8CF1 - chains A and M of the 10 polymer chains in the assembly; structure by electron microscopy, 1.82 A resolution.

[Chain A]
Molecule: 16S rRNA
From: Escherichia coli BW25113
Sequence (1540 nucleotides; row label = number of the first residue in the row):
     1 AAAUUGAAGAGUUUGAUCAUGGCUCAGAUUGAACGCUGGCGGCAGGCCUA
    51 ACACAUGCAAGUCGAACGGUAACAGGAAGAAGCUUGCUUCUUUGCUGACG
   101 AGUGGCGGACGGGUGAGUAAUGUCUGGGAAACUGCCUGAUGGAGGGGGAU
   151 AACUACUGGAAACGGUAGCUAAUACCGCAUAACGUCGCAAGACCAAAGAG
   201 GGGGACCUUCGGGCCUCUUGCCAUCGGAUGUGCCCAGAUGGGAUUAGCUA
   251 GUAGGUGGGGUAACGGCUCACCUAGGCGACGAUCCCUAGCUGGUCUGAGA
   301 GGAUGACCAGCCACACUGGAACUGAGACACGGUCCAGACUCCUACGGGAG
   351 GCAGCAGUGGGGAAUAUUGCACAAUGGGCGCAAGCCUGAUGCAGCCAUGC
   401 CGCGUGUAUGAAGAAGCCCUUCGGGUUGUAAAGUACUUUCAGCGGGGAGG
   451 AAGGGAGUAAAGUUAAUACCUUUGCUCAUUGACGUUACCCGCAGAAGAAG
   501 CACCGGCUAACUCCGUGCCAGCAGCCXCGGUAAUACGGAGGGUGCAAGCG
   551 UUAAUCGGAAUUACUGGGCGUAAAGCGCACGCAGGCGGUUUGUUAAGUCA
   601 GAUGUGAAAUCCCCGGGCUCAACCUGGGAACUGCAUCUGAUACUGGCAAG
   651 CUUGAGUCUCGUAGAGGGGGGUAGAAUUCCAGGUGUAGCGGUGAAAUGCG
   701 UAGAGAUCUGGAGGAAUACCGGUGGCGAAGGCGGCCCCCUGGACGAAGAC
   751 UGACGCUCAGGUGCGAAAGCGUGGGGAGCAAACAGGAUUAGAUACCCUGG
   801 UAGUCCACGCCGUAAACGAUGUCGACUUGGAGGUUGUGCCCUUGAGGCGU
   851 GGCUUCCGGAGCUAACGCGUUAAGUCGACCGCCUGGGGAGUACGGCCGCA
   901 AGGUUAAAACUCAAAUGAAUUGACGGGGGCCCGCACAAGCGGUGGAGCAU
   951 GUGGUUUAAUUCGAUGXAACGCGAAGAACCUUACCUGGUCUUGACAUCCA
  1001 CGGAAGUUUUCAGAGAUGAGAAUGUGCCUUCGGGAACCGUGAGACAGGUG
  1051 CUGCAUGGCUGUCGUCAGCUCGUGUUGUGAAAUGUUGGGUUAAGUCCCGC
  1101 AACGAGCGCAACCCUUAUCCUUUGUUGCCAGCGGUCCGGCCGGGAACUCA
  1151 AAGGAGACUGCCAGUGAUAAACUGGAGGAAGGUGGGGAUGACGUCAAGUC
  1201 AUCAUGGCCCUUACGACCAGGGCUACACACGUGCUACAAUGGCGCAUACA
  1251 AAGAGAAGCGACCUCGCGAGAGCAAGCGGACCUCAUAAAGUGCGUCGUAG
  1301 UCCGGAUUGGAGUCUGCAACUCGACUCCAUGAAGUCGGAAUCGCUAGUAA
  1351 UCGUGGAUCAGAAUGCCACGGUGAAUACGUUCCCGGGCCUUGUACACACC
  1401 GCCCGUXACACCAUGGGAGUGGGUUGCAAAAGAAGUAGGUAGCUUAACCU
  1451 UCGGGAGGGCGCUUACCACUUUGUGAUUCAUGACUGGGGUGAAGUCGUAA
  1501 CAAGGUAACCGUAGGGGAACCUGCGGUUGGAUCACCUCCU
Not modelled in the structure: 1-918, 1404-1540
Modified residues: PSU (pseudouridine-5'-monophosphate) at position 516, G7M (N7-methyl-guanosine-5'-monophosphate) at position 527, 2MG (2N-methylguanosine-5'-monophosphate) at position 966, 5MC (5-methylcytidine-5'-monophosphate) at position 967, 2MG (2N-methylguanosine-5'-monophosphate) at position 1207, 4OC (4n,o2'-methylcytidine-5'-monophosphate) at position 1402, 5MC (5-methylcytidine-5'-monophosphate) at position 1407, UR3 (3-methyluridine-5'-monophoshate) at position 1498, 2MG (2N-methylguanosine-5'-monophosphate) at position 1516, MA6 (6N-dimethyladenosine-5'-monophoshate) at position 1518, MA6 (6N-dimethyladenosine-5'-monophoshate) at position 1519
Bound ions: K+ site 1: G925, G927, U1390, U1391; Mg2+ site 1 near C934 (its only coordinating residue here); Mg2+ site 2 near A937 (its only coordinating residue here); K+ site 2: U943, G944; K+ site 3: U943, G944, G945; Mg2+ site 3: G944, G945; Mg2+ site 4: A964, U1199; K+ site 4: G971, G1233, U1364; Mg2+ site 5 near C972 (its only coordinating residue here); K+ site 5: G976, C1359, G1361, A1362; Mg2+ site 6: C979, C980, U981, G1222; Mg2+ site 7 near C980 (its only coordinating residue here); 7 more K+ sites not listed; 12 more Mg2+ sites not listed
Small-molecule neighbours: tetracycline (TAC): U965, 2MG_966, G1053, C1054, C1195, A1196, A1197, G1198
Reported in the primary citation:
  - binding site for tetracycline: C1054
  - Mg2+ coordination through a water molecule: U965, 2MG_966

[Chain M]
Name: Small ribosomal subunit protein uS13
From: Escherichia coli BW25113
UniProtKB: P0A7S9 (RS13_ECOLI); residue numbers follow UniProt; this construct covers 1-118
Chain sequence (118 residues; numbered 1 to 118; the number before each row is that of its first residue):
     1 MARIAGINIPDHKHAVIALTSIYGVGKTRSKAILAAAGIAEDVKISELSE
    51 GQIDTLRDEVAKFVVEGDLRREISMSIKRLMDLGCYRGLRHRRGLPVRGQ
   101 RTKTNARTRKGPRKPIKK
Not modelled in the structure: 1, 117-118
Bound ions: K+ site 1: Thr20, Ile22, Val25 (shared with U1330(A) of chain A); K+ site 2: Gln100 (shared with U1224(A), A1225(A), C1322(A) of chain A)

[Chain A / chain M interface]
Contacting residue pairs (84):
  A946(A) - Arg113(M)  salt bridge to the phosphate
  G947(A) - Arg107(M)  phosphate contact
  G947(A) - Thr108(M)  hydrogen bond to the phosphate
  G947(A) - Arg113(M)  salt bridge to the phosphate
  C948(A) - Asn105(M)  base contact
  C948(A) - Ala106(M)  phosphate contact
  C948(A) - Arg107(M)  hydrogen bond to the phosphate
  C948(A) - Thr108(M)  hydrogen bond to the phosphate
  A949(A) - Gln100(M)  phosphate contact
  A949(A) - Arg101(M)  phosphate contact
  A949(A) - Asn105(M)  hydrogen bond to the phosphate
  U950(A) - Arg101(M)  salt bridge to the phosphate
  U950(A) - Thr104(M)  hydrogen bond to the base
  G951(A) - Arg101(M)  salt bridge to the phosphate
  G951(A) - Thr104(M)  base contact
  U952(A) - Lys103(M)  base contact
  U952(A) - Thr104(M)  base contact
  G953(A) - Lys103(M)  base contact
  G954(A) - Lys103(M)  base contact
  A1225(A) - Gln100(M)  phosphate contact
  A1225(A) - Arg101(M)  phosphate contact
  A1225(A) - Thr102(M)  hydrogen bond to the phosphate
  A1225(A) - Lys103(M)  phosphate contact
  C1226(A) - Arg90(M)  salt bridge to the phosphate
  C1226(A) - Leu95(M)  phosphate contact
  C1226(A) - Thr102(M)  hydrogen bond to the sugar
  C1226(A) - Lys103(M)  base contact
  C1226(A) - Lys110(M)  hydrogen bond to the sugar
  A1227(A) - Leu95(M)  phosphate contact
  A1227(A) - Lys110(M)  salt bridge to the phosphate
  A1227(A) - Lys114(M)  hydrogen bond to the sugar
  A1227(A) - Ile116(M)  base contact
  C1228(A) - Lys103(M)  hydrogen bond to the base
  C1228(A) - Arg107(M)  salt bridge to the phosphate
  C1228(A) - Lys110(M)  salt bridge to the phosphate
  C1228(A) - Arg113(M)  phosphate contact
  C1228(A) - Lys114(M)  salt bridge to the phosphate
  C1228(A) - Ile116(M)  sugar contact
  A1229(A) - Thr104(M)  base contact
  A1229(A) - Arg113(M)  salt bridge to the phosphate
  C1230(A) - Thr104(M)  base contact
  U1295(A) - His14(M)  hydrogen bond to the phosphate
  C1296(A) - His14(M)  salt bridge to the phosphate
  C1302(A) - Lys13(M)  salt bridge to the phosphate
  C1302(A) - His14(M)  base contact
  C1302(A) - Ile17(M)  base contact
  A1306(A) - Thr108(M)  hydrogen bond to the sugar
  U1307(A) - Gln100(M)  hydrogen bond to the phosphate
  U1307(A) - Thr108(M)  sugar contact
  U1307(A) - Arg109(M)  sugar contact
  U1308(A) - Ile77(M)  sugar contact
  U1308(A) - His91(M)  hydrogen bond to the phosphate
  U1308(A) - Pro96(M)  phosphate contact
  U1308(A) - Val97(M)  hydrogen bond to the phosphate
  U1308(A) - Arg98(M)  salt bridge to the phosphate
  U1308(A) - Gln100(M)  hydrogen bond to the phosphate
  U1308(A) - Arg109(M)  salt bridge to the phosphate
  G1309(A) - Ser76(M)  hydrogen bond to the sugar
  G1309(A) - Ile77(M)  sugar contact
  G1309(A) - Leu80(M)  phosphate contact
  G1309(A) - Arg87(M)  salt bridge to the phosphate
  G1309(A) - His91(M)  salt bridge to the phosphate
  G1309(A) - Val97(M)  phosphate contact
  G1309(A) - Arg98(M)  salt bridge to the phosphate
  G1310(A) - Arg87(M)  salt bridge to the phosphate
  C1320(A) - Tyr86(M)  sugar contact
  U1321(A) - Tyr86(M)  sugar contact
  C1322(A) - Tyr86(M)  phosphate contact
  C1322(A) - Gly99(M)  sugar contact
  C1328(A) - Thr28(M)  hydrogen bond to the phosphate
  C1328(A) - Arg29(M)  hydrogen bond to the sugar
  A1329(A) - Gly24(M)  hydrogen bond to the phosphate
  A1329(A) - Val25(M)  hydrogen bond to the phosphate
  A1329(A) - Gly26(M)  hydrogen bond to the phosphate
  A1329(A) - Lys27(M)  phosphate contact
  A1329(A) - Thr28(M)  phosphate contact
  A1329(A) - Arg29(M)  hydrogen bond to the phosphate
  A1329(A) - Leu69(M)  sugar contact
  U1330(A) - Ile22(M)  phosphate contact
  U1330(A) - Tyr23(M)  phosphate contact
  U1330(A) - Gly24(M)  hydrogen bond to the phosphate
  U1330(A) - Val25(M)  hydrogen bond to the phosphate
  U1330(A) - Gly26(M)  phosphate contact
  G1331(A) - Tyr23(M)  phosphate contact
Also at the interface, not in a pair above, chain A (34 interface residues in all): G1297, U1301, G1323, A1332
Also at the interface, not in a pair above, chain M (41 interface residues in all): His12, Ile73, Pro112

[Summary]
34 residues of chain A and 41 residues of chain M are in contact, with 25 hydrogen bonds and 18 salt bridges.
Polar contacts include U950(A)-Thr104(M), C1228(A)-Lys103(M) and C1226(A)-Thr102(M). Bound to chain A:
tetracycline. The paper reports a binding site for tetracycline at C1054(A); water-mediated Mg2+ coordination
by U965(A) and 2MG_966(A).
Here chain A is 16S rRNA and chain M is Small ribosomal subunit protein uS13, both from Escherichia coli
BW25113. Entry 8CF1 (Tetracycline bound to the 30S head) was determined by electron microscopy, deposited
together with 8CA7, 8CAI, 8CEP, 8CF8, 8CGI, 8CGJ, 8CGR and 8CGU.
